Entry 6T6Y (X-ray diffraction, 1.40 A resolution); this record covers chain A.

# Chain A
Protein: BotH
Organism: Streptomyces sp. BC16019
UniProtKB: K4MHV9 (K4MHV9_9ACTN); residue numbers follow UniProt; this construct covers 2-293
Amino-acid sequence (310 residues; numbered -16 to 293; the number before each row is that of its first residue; numbers below 1 keep their minus sign (His-16 is residue -16)):
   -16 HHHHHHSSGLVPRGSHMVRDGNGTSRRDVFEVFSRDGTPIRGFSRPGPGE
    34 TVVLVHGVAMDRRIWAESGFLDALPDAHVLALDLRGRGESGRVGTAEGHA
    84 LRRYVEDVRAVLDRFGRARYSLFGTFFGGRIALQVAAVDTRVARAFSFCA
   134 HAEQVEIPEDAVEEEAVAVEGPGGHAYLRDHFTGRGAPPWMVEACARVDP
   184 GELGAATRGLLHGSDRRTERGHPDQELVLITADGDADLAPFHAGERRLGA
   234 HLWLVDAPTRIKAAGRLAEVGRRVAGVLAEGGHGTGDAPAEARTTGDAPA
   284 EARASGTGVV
Not modelled in the structure: -16 to 9, 263-293
Differences from the reference sequence: expression tag (-16 to 1)
Small-molecule neighbours: Bottromycin A2 (MQH): Val41, Ala42, Phe109, Phe110, Arg113, Cys132, Val138, Glu139, Ile140, Pro141, Ala144, Glu148, Leu161, His164, Phe165, Met174, Thr190, Leu193, Ser197, Arg243, Ile244

# Overview
Bound to chain A: Bottromycin A2.
Chain A is BotH (Streptomyces sp. BC16019); the structure, Structure of the Bottromycin epimerase BotH in
complex with Bottromycin A2, was determined by X-ray diffraction, deposited together with 6T6H, 6T6X, 6T6Z and
6T70.
